Entry 5DKL (X-ray diffraction, 2.70 A resolution); this record covers chains A and B.

[Chain A (and B)]
Protein: LOV domain
Organism: Phaeodactylum tricornutum
Notes: chain B of this document is another copy of the same molecule, construct and numbering; everything in this record applies to it too
Chain sequence (145 residues; each row starts with the number of its first residue):
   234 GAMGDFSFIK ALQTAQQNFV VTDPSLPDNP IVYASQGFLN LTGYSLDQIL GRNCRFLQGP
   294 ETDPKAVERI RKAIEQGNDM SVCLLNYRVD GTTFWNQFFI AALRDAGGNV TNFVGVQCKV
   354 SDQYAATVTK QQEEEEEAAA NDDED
Unresolved in the structure: 367-378 (chain B: 371-378)
Covalent attachments: flavin mononucleotide (FMN) linked to Cys287
Residues lining bound ligands: FMN (flavin mononucleotide): Val253, Thr255, Asn262, Asn286, Arg288, Leu290, Gln291, Val300, Ile303, Arg304, Ile307, Leu317, Asn319, Asn329, Phe331, Ile333, Phe346, Val347, Gly348, Gln350
From the paper describing this entry:
  - binding site for flavin mononucleotide: Cys287
  - conformationally variable residues (order/disorder transition, side-chain flip): Tyr266, Cys287, Met313, Cys316, Leu317, Phe331, Ile333, Gln350, Cys351, Gln365
  - self-association interface (contacts with another copy of this molecule): Phe252, Tyr266
  - contacts within the chain: Phe252-Ser268 (hydrogen bond)

[How chain A and chain B interact]
Contacting residue pairs - 66 pairs, chain A then chain B:
  Ala235(A) - Phe239(B)
  Asp238(A) - Phe239(B)
  Phe239(A) - Phe239(B)  hydrophobic
  Phe239(A) - Ile242(B)  hydrophobic
  Phe241(A) - Gln246(B)  hydrogen bond (backbone-side chain)
  Phe241(A) - Gln356(B)
  Phe241(A) - Tyr357(B)  hydrophobic
  Ile242(A) - Tyr357(B)  hydrophobic
  Ile242(A) - Thr360(B)
  Ile242(A) - Val361(B)  hydrophobic
  Lys243(A) - Gln364(B)  hydrogen bond
  Ala244(A) - Gln246(B)
  Leu245(A) - Gln246(B)  hydrogen bond (backbone-side chain)
  Leu245(A) - Gln250(B)
  Leu245(A) - Cys351(B)  hydrophobic
  Leu245(A) - Val353(B)  hydrophobic
  Leu245(A) - Tyr357(B)  hydrophobic
  Gln246(A) - Gln330(B)
  Gln246(A) - Tyr357(B)  hydrogen bond
  Ala248(A) - Thr247(B)
  Gln249(A) - Gln250(B)  hydrogen bond
  Gln249(A) - Gln330(B)  hydrogen bond (side chain-backbone)
  Gln249(A) - Phe331(B)
  Gln249(A) - Phe332(B)
  Gln249(A) - Val349(B)  hydrogen bond (side chain-backbone)
  Gln249(A) - Cys351(B)
  Gln250(A) - Phe332(B)
  Phe252(A) - Ala334(B)  hydrophobic
  Tyr266(A) - Leu336(B)
  Phe332(A) - Ala244(B)
  Phe332(A) - Thr247(B)
  Phe332(A) - Ala248(B)  hydrophobic
  Ala334(A) - Phe252(B)  hydrophobic
  Ala335(A) - Ala267(B)
  Ala335(A) - Ser268(B)
  Leu336(A) - Phe252(B)
  Leu336(A) - Val254(B)  hydrophobic
  Leu336(A) - Tyr266(B)  hydrophobic
  Leu336(A) - Ala267(B)
  Leu336(A) - Ser268(B)
  Arg337(A) - Val265(B)
  Arg337(A) - Tyr266(B)
  Arg337(A) - Ala267(B)  hydrogen bond (backbone-backbone)
  Arg337(A) - Leu279(B)
  Asp338(A) - Val265(B)
  Asp338(A) - Leu279(B)
  Asp338(A) - Leu283(B)
  Ala339(A) - Leu283(B)
  Thr344(A) - Tyr266(B)
  Val347(A) - Phe252(B)  hydrophobic
  Val349(A) - Thr247(B)
  Val349(A) - Phe252(B)  hydrophobic
  Cys351(A) - Lys243(B)
  Cys351(A) - Ala244(B)
  Cys351(A) - Thr247(B)
  Val353(A) - Ser240(B)
  Ser354(A) - Asp238(B)  hydrogen bond
  Ser354(A) - Ser240(B)  hydrogen bond (backbone-side chain)
  Ser354(A) - Phe241(B)
  Gln356(A) - Met236(B)
  Gln356(A) - Gly237(B)  hydrogen bond (side chain-backbone)
  Gln356(A) - Asp238(B)
  Tyr357(A) - Ser240(B)
  Tyr357(A) - Phe241(B)  hydrophobic
  Tyr357(A) - Ala244(B)  hydrophobic
  Thr360(A) - Phe241(B)
Interface residues without a listed pair, chain A (34 interface residues in all): Asp312, Gln330, Asn345, Lys352
Interface residues without a listed pair, chain B (39 interface residues in all): Gln269, Ser314, Arg337, Val347, Gln350

[Overview]
34 residues of chain A face 39 of chain B across their interface; the contacts include 11 hydrogen bonds.
Polar contacts include Phe241(A)-Gln246(B), Lys243(A)-Gln364(B) and Leu245(A)-Gln246(B). Covalently linked
flavin mononucleotide: at Cys287(A). From the paper: a binding site for flavin mononucleotide at Cys287(A);
conformational variability at Tyr266(A), Cys287(A) and Met313(A) among others.
Chain A and chain B are both LOV domain (Phaeodactylum tricornutum); the structure, Structure of the
light-state dimer of the blue light photoreceptor Aureochrome 1a LOV from P. tricornutum, was determined by
X-ray diffraction together with 5DKK from the same study.
